PDB entry 2YQC | X-ray diffraction, 1.90 A resolution | chain A

== Chain A ==
Protein: UDP-N-acetylglucosamine pyrophosphorylase
Source organism: Candida albicans
Notes: EC 2.7.7.23
UniProtKB: O74933 (UAP1_CANAL); numbering as in UniProt (aligned over 1-486)
Chain sequence (486 residues; each row starts with the number of its first residue):
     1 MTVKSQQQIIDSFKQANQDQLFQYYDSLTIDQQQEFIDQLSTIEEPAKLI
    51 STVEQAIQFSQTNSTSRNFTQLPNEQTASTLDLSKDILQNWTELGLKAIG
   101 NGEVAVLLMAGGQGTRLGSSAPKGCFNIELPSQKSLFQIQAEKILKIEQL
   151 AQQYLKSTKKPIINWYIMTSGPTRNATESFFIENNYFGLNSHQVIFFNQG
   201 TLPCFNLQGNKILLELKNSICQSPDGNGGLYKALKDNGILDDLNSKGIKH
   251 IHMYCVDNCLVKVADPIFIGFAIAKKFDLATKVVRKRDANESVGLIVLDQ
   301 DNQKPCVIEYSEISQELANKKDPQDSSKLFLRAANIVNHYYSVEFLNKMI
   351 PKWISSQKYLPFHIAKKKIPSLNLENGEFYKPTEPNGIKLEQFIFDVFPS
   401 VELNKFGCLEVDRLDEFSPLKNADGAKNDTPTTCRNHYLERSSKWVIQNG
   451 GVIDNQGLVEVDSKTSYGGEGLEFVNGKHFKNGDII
Disordered / not traced: 1-2, 62-65
Differences from the reference sequence: engineered mutation L216 (Ser in O74933)
Swiss-Prot annotation at these positions:
  - motif (Substrate binding): M109 to G112, E309, Y310
  - binding site (UTP): M109 to G112, K123, Q199, G226, D257, K389
  - binding site (substrate): N227, K421
Metal / ion sites: Mg2+: N74, T77

== Summary ==
The Mg2+ site is built by N74 and T77. UniProt lists 9 UTP-binding residues and substrate-binding residues
N227 and K421.
Chain A is UDP-N-acetylglucosamine pyrophosphorylase (Candida albicans); the structure, Crystal Structure of
uridine-diphospho-N-acetylglucosamine pyrophosphorylase from Candida albicans, in the apo-like form, was
determined by X-ray diffraction, deposited together with 2YQJ.
